PDB entry 8F0G | electron microscopy, 3.35 A resolution | chains A and B of the 5 polymer chains in the assembly

Chain A:
Name: Spike glycoprotein
Source organism: Severe acute respiratory syndrome coronavirus 2
UniProt: P0DTC2 (SPIKE_SARS2); numbering as in UniProt; present here: 14-68, 71-136, 140-210, 215-1208
Chain sequence (1209 residues; row label = number of the first residue in the row; note: 8 numbers in that range are skipped by the numbering (no residue carries them; nothing is unmodelled there); a row labelled like 211A-211E holds insertion residues (211A, then the next letters in order); numbers below 1 keep their minus sign (Met-3 is residue -3)):
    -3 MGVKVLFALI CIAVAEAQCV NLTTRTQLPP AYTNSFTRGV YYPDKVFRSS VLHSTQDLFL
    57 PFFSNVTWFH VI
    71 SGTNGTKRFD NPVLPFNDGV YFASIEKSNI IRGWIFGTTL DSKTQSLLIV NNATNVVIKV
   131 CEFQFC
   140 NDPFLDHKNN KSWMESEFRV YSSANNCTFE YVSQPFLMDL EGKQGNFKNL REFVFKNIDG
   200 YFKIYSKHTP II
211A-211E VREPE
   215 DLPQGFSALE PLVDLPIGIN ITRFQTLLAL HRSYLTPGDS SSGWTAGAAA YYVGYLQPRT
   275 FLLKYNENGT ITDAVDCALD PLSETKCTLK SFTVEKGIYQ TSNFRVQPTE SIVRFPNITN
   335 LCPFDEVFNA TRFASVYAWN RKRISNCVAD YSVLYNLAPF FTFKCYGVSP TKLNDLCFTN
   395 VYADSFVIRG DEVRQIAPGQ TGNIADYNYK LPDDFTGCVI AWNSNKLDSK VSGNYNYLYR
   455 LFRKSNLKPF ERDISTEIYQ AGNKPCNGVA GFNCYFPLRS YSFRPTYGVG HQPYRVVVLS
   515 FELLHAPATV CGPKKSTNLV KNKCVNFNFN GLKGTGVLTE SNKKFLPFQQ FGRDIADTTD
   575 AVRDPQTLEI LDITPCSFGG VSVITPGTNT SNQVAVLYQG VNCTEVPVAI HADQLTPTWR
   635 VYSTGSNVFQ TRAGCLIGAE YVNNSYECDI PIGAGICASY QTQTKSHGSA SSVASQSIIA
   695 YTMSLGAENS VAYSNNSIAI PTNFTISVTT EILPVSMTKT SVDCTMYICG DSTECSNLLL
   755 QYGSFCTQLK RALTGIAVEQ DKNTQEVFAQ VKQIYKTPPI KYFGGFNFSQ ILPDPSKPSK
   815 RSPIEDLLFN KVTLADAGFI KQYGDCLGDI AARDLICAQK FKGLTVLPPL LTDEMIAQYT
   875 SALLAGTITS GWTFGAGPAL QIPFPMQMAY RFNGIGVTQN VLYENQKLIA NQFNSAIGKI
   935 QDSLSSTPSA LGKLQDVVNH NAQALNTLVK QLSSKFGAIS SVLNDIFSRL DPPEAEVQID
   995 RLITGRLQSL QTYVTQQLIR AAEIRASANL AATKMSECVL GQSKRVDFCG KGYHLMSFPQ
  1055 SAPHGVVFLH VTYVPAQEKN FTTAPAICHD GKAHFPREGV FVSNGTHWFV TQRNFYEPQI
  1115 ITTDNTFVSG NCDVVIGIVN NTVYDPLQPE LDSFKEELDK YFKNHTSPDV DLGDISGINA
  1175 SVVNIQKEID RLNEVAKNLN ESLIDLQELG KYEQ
Not modelled in the structure: -3 to 25, 71-79, 140-158, 177-185, 211A-211E, 245-261, 343-353, 368-381, 402-509, 517-519, 557-573, 676-689, 827-850, 1139-1208
Construct notes: initiating methionine (-3); expression tag (-2 to 13); conflict Val67 (Ala in P0DTC2), Ile95 (Thr in P0DTC2), Asp145 (Tyr in P0DTC2), 39 further conflict positions vs the reference (P0DTC2) not listed; insertion (211, 211A)
Disulfide bonds: Cys291-Cys301, Cys336-Cys361, Cys391-Cys525, Cys538-Cys590, Cys617-Cys649, Cys662-Cys671, Cys738-Cys760, Cys743-Cys749, Cys1032-Cys1043, Cys1082-Cys1126
Covalently attached groups: N-acetylglucosamine (NAG) linked to Asn61, Asn122, Asn165, Asn234, Asn282, Asn331, Asn709, Asn717, Asn801, Asn1074, Asn1098
Swiss-Prot annotation at these positions:
  - region: Asn280 to Cys301 (Putative superantigen), Arg403 to Asp405 (Integrin-binding motif), Asn448 to Phe456 (Immunodominant HLA epitope recognized by the CD8+), Ser816 to Tyr837 (Fusion peptide 1), Lys835 to Phe855 (Fusion peptide 2), Asp1163 to Glu1202 (Heptad repeat 2)
  - site: Arg815, Ser816 (Cleavage)
  - glycosylation: Asn17 (N-linked (GlcNAc...) (complex) asparagine), Asn61 (N-linked (GlcNAc...) (hybrid) asparagine), Asn74 (N-linked (GlcNAc...) (complex) asparagine), Asn122 (N-linked (GlcNAc...) (hybrid) asparagine), Asn149 (N-linked (GlcNAc...) (complex) asparagine), Asn165 (N-linked (GlcNAc...) (complex) asparagine), Asn234 (N-linked (GlcNAc...) (high mannose) asparagine), Asn282 (N-linked (GlcNAc...) (complex) asparagine), Thr323 (O-linked (GalNAc) threonine), Ser325 (O-linked (HexNAc...) serine), Asn331 (N-linked (GlcNAc...) (complex) asparagine), Asn343 (N-linked (GlcNAc...) (complex) asparagine), Asn603 (N-linked (GlcNAc...) (hybrid) asparagine), Asn616 (N-linked (GlcNAc...) (complex) asparagine), Asn657 (N-linked (GlcNAc...) (complex) asparagine), Thr676 (O-linked (GlcNAc...) threonine), Thr678 (O-linked (GlcNAc...) threonine), Asn709 (N-linked (GlcNAc...) (high mannose) asparagine), Asn717 (N-linked (GlcNAc...) (hybrid) asparagine), Asn801 (N-linked (GlcNAc...) (hybrid) asparagine) and 6 more in UniProt
  - natural variant: Leu18 (L18F: In strain: Beta/B.1.351, Gamma/P.1 and 1 more), Thr19 (T19I: In strain: Omicron/BQ.1.1, Omicron/XBB.1.5 and 1 more; T19R: In strain: Delta/B.1.617.2, Omicron/BA.2 and 4 more), Thr20 (T20N: In strain: Gamma/P.1), Leu24 to Ala27 (sequence variant, change not given here; In strain: Omicron/BA.2, Omicron/BA.2.12.1 and 6 more), Pro26 (P26S: In strain: Gamma/P.1), Gln52 (Q52H: In strain: Omicron/EG.5.1), Val67 (A67V: In strain: Eta/B.1.525, Omicron/BA.1; this construct carries the variant), Gly75 (G75V: In strain: Lambda/C.37), Thr76 (T76I: In strain: Lambda/C.37), Asp80 (D80A: In strain: Beta/B.1.351), Val83 (V83A: In strain: Omicron/XBB.1.5, Omicron/EG.5.1), Ile95 (T95I: In strain: Iota/B.1.526, Mu/B.1.621 and 2 more; this construct carries the variant), 56 further natural variant entries in UniProt
  - mutagenesis: Asn121 (N121Q: Partial loss of biliverdin affinity), Arg190 (R190K: Partial loss of biliverdin affinity), Asn234 (N234Q: Increased resistance to neutralizing antibodies), Asn331 (N331Q: Reduced viral infectivity), Asn343 (N343Q: Reduced viral infectivity), Leu452 (L452R: Increased resistance to neutralizing antibodies. Decreases HLA binding to NF9 epitope. Increased binding affinity to human ACE2), Tyr453 (Y453F: Decreased HLA binding to NF9 epitope. Increased binding affinity to human ACE2), Ala475 (A475V: Increased resistance to neutralizing antibodies), Val483 (V483A: Increased resistance to neutralizing antibodies), Phe490 (F490L: Increased resistance to neutralizing antibodies and human covalescent sera neutralization), His519 (H519P: Increased resistance to human covalescent sera neutralization), Ser673 (S673A: No effect on O-glycosylation by host GALNT1), 4 further mutagenesis entries in UniProt
What the authors report for this chain:
  - conformationally variable residues (side-chain flip): Phe486
  - mutagenesis - R346K: unchanged binding to 1H2 Fab

Chain B:
Name: Spike glycoprotein
Source organism: Severe acute respiratory syndrome coronavirus 2
UniProt: P0DTC2 (SPIKE_SARS2); aligned to UniProt positions 14-1205 over residues 17-1208 (the alignment contains insertions or deletions, so no single offset holds)
Chain sequence (1209 residues; numbered 0 to 1208; the number before each row is that of its first residue; numbering starts at 0):
     0 MGVKVLFALI CIAVAEAQCV NLTTRTQLPP AYTNSFTRGV YYPDKVFRSS VLHSTQDLFL
    60 PFFSNVTWFH VISGTNGTKR FDNPVLPFND GVYFASIEKS NIIRGWIFGT TLDSKTQSLL
   120 IVNNATNVVI KVCEFQFCND PFLDHKNNKS WMESEFRVYS SANNCTFEYV SQPFLMDLEG
   180 KQGNFKNLRE FVFKNIDGYF KIYSKHTPII VREPEDLPQG FSALEPLVDL PIGINITRFQ
   240 TLLALHRSYL TPGDSSSGWT AGAAAYYVGY LQPRTFLLKY NENGTITDAV DCALDPLSET
   300 KCTLKSFTVE KGIYQTSNFR VQPTESIVRF PNITNLCPFD EVFNATRFAS VYAWNRKRIS
   360 NCVADYSVLY NLAPFFTFKC YGVSPTKLND LCFTNVYADS FVIRGDEVRQ IAPGQTGNIA
   420 DYNYKLPDDF TGCVIAWNSN KLDSKVSGNY NYLYRLFRKS NLKPFERDIS TEIYQAGNKP
   480 CNGVAGFNCY FPLRSYSFRP TYGVGHQPYR VVVLSFELLH APATVCGPKK STNLVKNKCV
   540 NFNFNGLKGT GVLTESNKKF LPFQQFGRDI ADTTDAVRDP QTLEILDITP CSFGGVSVIT
   600 PGTNTSNQVA VLYQGVNCTE VPVAIHADQL TPTWRVYSTG SNVFQTRAGC LIGAEYVNNS
   660 YECDIPIGAG ICASYQTQTK SHGSASSVAS QSIIAYTMSL GAENSVAYSN NSIAIPTNFT
   720 ISVTTEILPV SMTKTSVDCT MYICGDSTEC SNLLLQYGSF CTQLKRALTG IAVEQDKNTQ
   780 EVFAQVKQIY KTPPIKYFGG FNFSQILPDP SKPSKRSPIE DLLFNKVTLA DAGFIKQYGD
   840 CLGDIAARDL ICAQKFKGLT VLPPLLTDEM IAQYTSALLA GTITSGWTFG AGPALQIPFP
   900 MQMAYRFNGI GVTQNVLYEN QKLIANQFNS AIGKIQDSLS STPSALGKLQ DVVNHNAQAL
   960 NTLVKQLSSK FGAISSVLND IFSRLDPPEA EVQIDRLITG RLQSLQTYVT QQLIRAAEIR
  1020 ASANLAATKM SECVLGQSKR VDFCGKGYHL MSFPQSAPHG VVFLHVTYVP AQEKNFTTAP
  1080 AICHDGKAHF PREGVFVSNG THWFVTQRNF YEPQIITTDN TFVSGNCDVV IGIVNNTVYD
  1140 PLQPELDSFK EELDKYFKNH TSPDVDLGDI SGINASVVNI QKEIDRLNEV AKNLNESLID
  1200 LQELGKYEQ
Not modelled in the structure: 0-270, 329-529, 634-640, 675-689, 828-855, 1139-1208
Construct notes: initiating methionine (0); expression tag (1-16); conflict Val70 (Ala67 in P0DTC2), Ile96 (Thr95 in P0DTC2), Asp143 (Tyr145 in P0DTC2), 39 further conflict positions vs the reference (P0DTC2) not listed; insertion (209-210)
Disulfide bonds: Cys291-Cys301, Cys538-Cys590, Cys662-Cys671, Cys738-Cys760, Cys743-Cys749, Cys1032-Cys1043, Cys1082-Cys1126
Covalently attached groups: N-acetylglucosamine (NAG) linked to Asn709, Asn717, Asn801, Asn1098, Asn1134
Swiss-Prot annotation at these positions:
  - glycosylation (N-linked (GlcNAc...) asparagine): Asn20 (complex), Asn64 (hybrid), Asn334 (complex), Asn606 (hybrid)
What the authors report for this chain:
  - mutagenesis - R346K: unchanged binding to 1H2 Fab

Interface between chain A and chain B:
Contacting residue pairs (116; chain A residue first):
  Gln314(A) - Ser735(B)  hydrogen bond
  Gln314(A) - Lys764(B)
  Val382(A) - Arg983(B)
  Ser383(A) - Arg983(B)  hydrogen bond (backbone-backbone)
  Ser383(A) - Leu984(B)
  Ser383(A) - Asp985(B)  hydrogen bond
  Thr385(A) - Asp985(B)  hydrogen bond
  Lys386(A) - Phe981(B)  hydrogen bond (side chain-backbone)
  Lys386(A) - Ser982(B)
  Lys386(A) - Leu984(B)  hydrogen bond (side chain-backbone)
  Lys386(A) - Asp985(B)
  Lys386(A) - Pro986(B)
  Leu390(A) - Arg983(B)
  Lys547(A) - Asp745(B)
  Lys547(A) - Asn978(B)  hydrogen bond (backbone-side chain)
  Lys547(A) - Ser982(B)  hydrogen bond
  Gly548(A) - Asp745(B)
  Gly593(A) - Asp737(B)
  Gly593(A) - Met740(B)
  Gly594(A) - Asp737(B)
  Gln613(A) - Thr859(B)
  Gln613(A) - Leu861(B)
  Ala647(A) - Pro862(B)  hydrophobic
  Ala668(A) - Pro863(B)  hydrogen bond (backbone-backbone)
  Ala668(A) - Leu864(B)
  Ala668(A) - Thr866(B)
  Gly669(A) - Leu864(B)  hydrogen bond (backbone-backbone)
  Gly669(A) - Met869(B)
  Met697(A) - Leu864(B)  hydrophobic
  Met697(A) - Leu865(B)  hydrophobic
  Met697(A) - Met869(B)  hydrophobic
  Leu699(A) - Lys786(B)
  Leu699(A) - Ile788(B)  hydrophobic
  Leu699(A) - Met869(B)  hydrophobic
  Leu699(A) - Gln872(B)
  Leu699(A) - Tyr873(B)
  Gly700(A) - Lys786(B)
  Ala701(A) - Gln787(B)
  Ala701(A) - Ile788(B)  hydrogen bond (backbone-backbone)
  Glu702(A) - Ile788(B)
  Glu702(A) - Lys790(B)  salt bridge
  Asn703(A) - Gln787(B)
  Asn703(A) - Ile788(B)  hydrogen bond (backbone-backbone)
  Asn703(A) - Tyr789(B)
  Ser704(A) - Lys790(B)
  Val705(A) - Tyr789(B)  hydrophobic
  Val705(A) - Thr883(B)
  Val705(A) - Ala893(B)  hydrophobic
  Ala706(A) - Gln895(B)
  Tyr707(A) - Pro792(B)  hydrophobic
  Tyr707(A) - Ile794(B)  hydrophobic
  Tyr707(A) - Tyr796(B)
  Tyr707(A) - Phe797(B)  hydrophobic
  Tyr707(A) - Gly798(B)
  Tyr707(A) - Thr883(B)
  Tyr707(A) - Pro897(B)  hydrophobic
  Tyr707(A) - Phe898(B)  hydrogen bond (side chain-backbone)
  Tyr707(A) - Pro899(B)
  Asn709(A) - Tyr796(B)
  Asn709(A) - Pro897(B)
  Ser711(A) - Gln895(B)  hydrogen bond
  Ser711(A) - Pro897(B)
  Ile712(A) - Gln895(B)
  Ile712(A) - Ile896(B)  hydrophobic
  Ile712(A) - Met900(B)  hydrophobic
  Ala713(A) - Leu894(B)
  Ala713(A) - Gln895(B)  hydrogen bond (backbone-backbone)
  Pro715(A) - Leu894(B)  hydrophobic
  Gln957(A) - Arg765(B)  hydrogen bond
  Thr961(A) - Gln762(B)  hydrogen bond
  Thr961(A) - Arg765(B)
  Gln965(A) - Ser758(B)  hydrogen bond
  Gln965(A) - Phe759(B)
  Ser968(A) - Gln755(B)  hydrogen bond (side chain-backbone)
  Ser968(A) - Tyr756(B)  hydrogen bond (side chain-backbone)
  Ser968(A) - Gly757(B)
  Lys969(A) - Gln755(B)
  Phe970(A) - Gln755(B)
  Phe970(A) - Asp994(B)
  Gly971(A) - Gln755(B)  hydrogen bond (backbone-side chain)
  Gly971(A) - Asp994(B)
  Arg995(A) - Val991(B)
  Gln1010(A) - Leu1012(B)
  Ile1013(A) - Leu1012(B)  hydrophobic
  Glu1017(A) - Arg1019(B)
  Arg1039(A) - Thr1027(B)
  Arg1039(A) - Glu1031(B)  salt bridge
  Arg1039(A) - Arg1039(B)
  Val1040(A) - Ser1030(B)  hydrogen bond (backbone-side chain)
  Val1040(A) - Gly1035(B)
  Asp1041(A) - Gln784(B)
  Asp1041(A) - Gly889(B)
  Asp1041(A) - Ser1030(B)
  Gly1046(A) - Ala890(B)
  Tyr1047(A) - Thr887(B)
  Tyr1047(A) - Ala890(B)
  Pro1069(A) - Pro892(B)
  Glu1072(A) - Pro892(B)
  Glu1072(A) - Leu894(B)
  Asn1074(A) - Gln895(B)
  Thr1077(A) - Met900(B)
  Pro1079(A) - Tyr917(B)
  Phe1089(A) - Gln913(B)
  Phe1089(A) - Asn914(B)
  Phe1089(A) - Tyr917(B)  hydrophobic
  Pro1090(A) - Gln913(B)  hydrogen bond (backbone-side chain)
  Val1094(A) - Tyr904(B)
  Arg1107(A) - Trp886(B)
  Arg1107(A) - Ile896(B)
  Arg1107(A) - Tyr904(B)
  Ser1123(A) - Asn914(B)
  Ser1123(A) - Glu918(B)
  Gly1124(A) - Glu918(B)
  Val1128(A) - Tyr917(B)
  Val1128(A) - Glu918(B)
  Ile1130(A) - Gln920(B)
Other interface residues (no listed pair), chain A (75 interface residues in all): Thr315, Ser316, Glu516, Ser591, Pro665, Gly667, Ile670, Cys671, Ser708, Asn710, Gln1002, Thr1006, Thr1009, Val1068, Ala1078, Phe1121, Val1129
Other interface residues (no listed pair), chain B (76 interface residues in all): Gln779, Ile882, Asp979, Gln1002, Gln1005, Thr1009, Leu1034

Summary:
Chain A and chain B form an interface of 75 and 76 residues respectively; the contacts include 23 hydrogen
bonds and 2 salt bridges. Among the polar pairs are Glu702(A)-Lys790(B), Arg1039(A)-Glu1031(B) and
Gln314(A)-Ser735(B). The paper reports that R346K of chain A leaves binding to 1H2 Fab unchanged;
conformational variability at Phe486(A).
Chain A and chain B are both Spike glycoprotein (Severe acute respiratory syndrome coronavirus 2); the
structure, Structure of SARS-CoV-2 Omicron BA.1 spike in complex with antibody Fab 1C3, was determined by
electron microscopy (same publication as 8E1G).
